Entry 6SKR (X-ray diffraction, 1.85 A resolution); this record covers chains A and B.

Chain A (and B):
Name: Beta-lactamase
Organism: Escherichia coli
Notes: EC 3.5.2.6; chain B of this document is another copy of the same molecule, construct and numbering; everything in this record applies to it too
Reference sequence: Q7BNC2 (Q7BNC2_ECOLX); residues 1-266 here = UniProt positions 1-266
Sequence (266 residues; numbered 1 to 266; the number before each row is that of its first residue):
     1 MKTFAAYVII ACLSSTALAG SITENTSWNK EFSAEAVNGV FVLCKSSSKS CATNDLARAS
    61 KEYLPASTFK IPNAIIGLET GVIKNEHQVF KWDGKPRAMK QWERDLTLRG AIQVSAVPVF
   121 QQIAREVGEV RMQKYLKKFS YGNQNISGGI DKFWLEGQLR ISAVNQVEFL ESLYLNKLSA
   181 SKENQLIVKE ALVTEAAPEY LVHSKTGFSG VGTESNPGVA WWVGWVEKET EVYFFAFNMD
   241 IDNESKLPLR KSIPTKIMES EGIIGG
Disordered / not traced: 1-19, 265-266
Modified positions: Lys-70 (lysine nz-carboxylic acid; KCX)
Cystine bridges: Cys-44/Cys-51
Covalent attachments: ERTAPENEM, bound form PRE-ISOMERIZED (1RG) linked to Ser-67
Ion coordination: Mg2+ site 1: Ser-67, Lys-70 (together with ERTAPENEM, bound form PRE-ISOMERIZED); Mg2+ site 2: Gln-122, Asp-242
Small-molecule neighbours: ERTAPENEM, bound form PRE-ISOMERIZED (1RG; (4R,5S)-3-({(3S,5S)-5-[(3-carboxyphenyl)carbamoyl]pyrrolidin-3-yl}sulfanyl)-5-[(1S,2R)-1-formyl-2-hydroxypropyl]-4-methyl-4,5-dihydro-1H-pyrrole-2-carboxylic acid): Ala-66, Lys-70, Met-99, Gln-101, Trp-102, Ser-115, Val-117, Thr-206, Gly-207, Phe-208, Glu-244, Leu-247, Pro-248, Arg-250, Lys-251
Reported in the primary citation:
  - binding site for ERTAPENEM, bound form PRE-ISOMERIZED: Ser-67, Met-99, Gln-101, Ser-115, Phe-208, Glu-244, Pro-248, Arg-250, Lys-251
  - contacts within the chain: Lys-70/Trp-154 (hydrogen bond)
  - post-translational modification sites: Lys-70
  - mutagenesis - T26M/V117L: decreased catalytic activity on cefotaxime (CTX) (citing earlier work)
  - catalytic residues: Ser-67 (citing earlier work)

Chain A / chain B interface:
Pairs across the interface (51):
  Glu-86(A) with Asn-176(B), hydrogen bond; Lys-182(B), salt bridge
  His-87(A) with Tyr-174(B), hydrogen bond (side chain-backbone); Leu-175(B); Asn-176(B)
  Arg-104(A) with Glu-199(B), salt bridge; Glu-229(B)
  Asp-105(A) with Thr-230(B)
  Leu-106(A) with Glu-199(B); Thr-230(B)
  Thr-107(A) with Glu-229(B); Thr-230(B)
  Arg-109(A) with Ala-196(B); Ala-197(B), hydrogen bond (side chain-backbone); Leu-201(B)
  Gln-113(A) with Pro-198(B)
  Val-114(A) with Glu-199(B)
  Tyr-174(A) with His-87(B), hydrogen bond (backbone-side chain)
  Leu-175(A) with His-87(B)
  Asn-176(A) with Glu-86(B), hydrogen bond
  Lys-182(A) with Glu-86(B), salt bridge; Glu-183(B)
  Glu-183(A) with Lys-182(B); Glu-183(B); Leu-186(B)
  Leu-186(A) with Glu-86(B); Glu-183(B); Leu-186(B), hydrophobic
  Ile-187(A) with Leu-186(B), hydrophobic
  Lys-189(A) with Glu-86(B), salt bridge; Glu-190(B)
  Glu-190(A) with Lys-189(B); Glu-190(B), hydrogen bond (side chain-backbone); Leu-201(B); His-203(B), salt bridge
  Val-193(A) with Glu-190(B); Ala-196(B), hydrophobic
  Thr-194(A) with Ala-196(B)
  Ala-196(A) with Arg-109(B); Val-193(B), hydrophobic; Thr-194(B)
  Ala-197(A) with Arg-109(B), hydrogen bond (backbone-side chain)
  Pro-198(A) with Arg-109(B), hydrogen bond (backbone-side chain); Gln-113(B)
  Glu-199(A) with Gln-101(B); Arg-104(B), salt bridge
  Leu-201(A) with Arg-109(B)
  His-203(A) with Glu-190(B), salt bridge
  Glu-229(A) with Arg-104(B), salt bridge; Thr-107(B)
  Thr-230(A) with Val-89(B)
Other interface residues (no listed pair), chain A (34 interface residues in all): Asn-85, Val-89, Gly-110, Glu-195, Tyr-200, Glu-227
Other interface residues (no listed pair), chain B (33 interface residues in all): Asn-85, Leu-106, Gly-110, Val-114, Ile-187, Glu-195, Glu-227

Summary:
Chain A and chain B form an interface of 34 and 33 residues respectively, with 8 hydrogen bonds and 8 salt
bridges. Polar pairs include Glu-86(A)/Lys-182(B), Arg-104(A)/Glu-199(B) and Lys-189(A)/Glu-86(B). Covalently
linked ERTAPENEM, bound form PRE-ISOMERIZED: at Ser-67(A). From the paper: the catalytic residue Ser-67(A);
T26M/V117L of chain A reduce catalytic activity on cefotaxime (CTX).
Chain A and chain B are both Beta-lactamase (Escherichia coli); the structure, OXA-10_ETP. Structural insight
to the enhanced carbapenem efficiency of OXA-655 compared to OXA-10, was determined by X-ray diffraction
together with 6SKP and 6SKQ from the same study.
